PDB entry 1MZD | X-ray diffraction, 2.90 A resolution | chain A

[Chain A]
Name: pro-granzyme K
Source organism: Homo sapiens
Notes: EC 3.4.21.-
UniProt: P49863 (GRAK_HUMAN); the construct lacks a stretch of the UniProt sequence and is renumbered around it, so the offset changes along the chain: 14-35 = UniProt 25-46; 37-60 = UniProt 47-70; 61-126 = UniProt 75-140; 128-148 = UniProt 141-161; 8 more segments
Amino-acid sequence (240 residues; each row starts with the number of its first residue; note: 8 numbers in that range are skipped by the numbering (no residue carries them; nothing is unmodelled there); a row labelled like 60A-60D holds insertion residues (60A, then the next letters in order)):
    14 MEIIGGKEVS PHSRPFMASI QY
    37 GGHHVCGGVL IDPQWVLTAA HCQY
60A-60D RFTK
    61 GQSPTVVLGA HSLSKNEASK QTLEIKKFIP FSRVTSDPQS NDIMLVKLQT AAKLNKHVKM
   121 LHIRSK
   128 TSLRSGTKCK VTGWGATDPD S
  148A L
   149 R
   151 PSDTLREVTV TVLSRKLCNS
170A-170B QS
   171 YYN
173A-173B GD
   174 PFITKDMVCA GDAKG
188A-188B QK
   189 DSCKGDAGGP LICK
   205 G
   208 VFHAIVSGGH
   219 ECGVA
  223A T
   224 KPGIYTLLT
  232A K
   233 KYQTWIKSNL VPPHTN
Sequence notes: engineered mutation Ala195 (Ser214 in P49863)
Cystine bridges: Cys42-Cys58, Cys136-Cys201, Cys168-Cys182, Cys191-Cys220
Swiss-Prot annotation at these positions:
  - active site (Charge relay system): His57, Asp102

[In short]
Curated annotation (UniProt) lists active-site residues His57 and Asp102.
Chain A is pro-granzyme K (Homo sapiens); the structure, crystal structure of human pro-granzyme K, was
determined by X-ray diffraction, deposited together with 1MZA.
